PDB entry 9CB5 | X-ray diffraction, 2.60 A resolution | chains F and G of the 4 polymer chains in the assembly

== Chain F ==
Molecule: MYC promoter G-quadruplex
Sequence (28 nucleotides; row label = number of the first residue in the row; numbers below 1 keep their minus sign (DA-4 is residue -4)):
    -4 ATCGCTAGGG AGGGTTTTTA GGGTGGGT
Not modelled in the structure: -4 to 0
Metal / ion sites: K+ site 1: DG3, DG4, DG7, DG8, DG16, DG17, DG20, DG21; K+ site 2: DG4, DG5, DG8, DG9, DG17, DG18, DG21, DG22

== Chain G ==
Molecule: Fab heavy chain
Organism: Homo sapiens
Notes: antibody fragment or engineered binder
Sequence (246 residues; each row starts with the number of its first residue; numbers below 1 keep their minus sign (Glu-1 is residue -1)):
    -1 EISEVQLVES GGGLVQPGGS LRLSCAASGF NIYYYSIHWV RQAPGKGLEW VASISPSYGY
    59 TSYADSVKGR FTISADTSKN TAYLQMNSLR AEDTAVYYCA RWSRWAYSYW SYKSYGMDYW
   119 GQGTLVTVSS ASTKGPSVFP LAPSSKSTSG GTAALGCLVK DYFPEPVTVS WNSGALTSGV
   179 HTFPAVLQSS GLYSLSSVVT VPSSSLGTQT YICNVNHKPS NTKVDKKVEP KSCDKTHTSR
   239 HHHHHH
Not modelled in the structure: 232-244
Disulfide bonds: Cys23-Cys97, Cys155-Cys211

== Interface between chain F and chain G ==
Contacting residue pairs (15; chain F residue first):
  DG5(F) - Tyr107(G)  stacking on the base
  DG5(F) - Trp108(G)  phosphate contact
  DG9(F) - Ser55(G)  sugar contact
  DG9(F) - Tyr56(G)  hydrogen bond to the base
  DG9(F) - Gly57(G)  base contact
  DT10(F) - Tyr31(G)  phosphate contact
  DT10(F) - Tyr32(G)  hydrogen bond to the phosphate
  DT10(F) - Trp103(G)  base contact
  DG18(F) - Tyr56(G)  base contact
  DG18(F) - Gly57(G)  base contact
  DG22(F) - Lys66(G)  salt bridge to the phosphate
  DG22(F) - Tyr107(G)  hydrogen bond to the base
  DT23(F) - Tyr58(G)  stacking on the base
  DT23(F) - Tyr107(G)  base contact
  DT23(F) - Tyr110(G)  stacking on the base
Other interface residues (no listed pair), chain F (7 interface residues in all): DA6

== Summary ==
7 residues of chain F face 11 of chain G across their interface; the contacts include 3 hydrogen bonds, 1 salt
bridge and 3 aromatic stacking contacts. Among the polar pairs are DG9(F)-Tyr56(G), DG22(F)-Tyr107(G) and
DT10(F)-Tyr32(G).
Chain F is MYC promoter G-quadruplex and chain G is Fab heavy chain (Homo sapiens); the structure, Crystal
structure of nucleolin in complex with MYC promoter G-quadruplex, was determined by X-ray diffraction.
